PDB entry 9DN7 | electron microscopy, 3.25 A resolution | chains A and C of the 3 polymer chains in the assembly

# Chain A
Name: Dynein heavy chain, cytoplasmic
Source organism: Saccharomyces cerevisiae
Reference sequence: P36022 (DYHC_YEAST); the construct has insertions or renumbered stretches relative to UniProt, so the offset changes along the chain: 1221-1494 = UniProt 1219-1492; 1510-4092 = UniProt 1510-4092
Sequence (2875 residues; each row starts with the number of its first residue; note: 15 numbers in that range are skipped by the numbering (no residue carries them; nothing is unmodelled there); a row labelled like 1494A-1494Q holds insertion residues (1494A, then the next letters in order)):
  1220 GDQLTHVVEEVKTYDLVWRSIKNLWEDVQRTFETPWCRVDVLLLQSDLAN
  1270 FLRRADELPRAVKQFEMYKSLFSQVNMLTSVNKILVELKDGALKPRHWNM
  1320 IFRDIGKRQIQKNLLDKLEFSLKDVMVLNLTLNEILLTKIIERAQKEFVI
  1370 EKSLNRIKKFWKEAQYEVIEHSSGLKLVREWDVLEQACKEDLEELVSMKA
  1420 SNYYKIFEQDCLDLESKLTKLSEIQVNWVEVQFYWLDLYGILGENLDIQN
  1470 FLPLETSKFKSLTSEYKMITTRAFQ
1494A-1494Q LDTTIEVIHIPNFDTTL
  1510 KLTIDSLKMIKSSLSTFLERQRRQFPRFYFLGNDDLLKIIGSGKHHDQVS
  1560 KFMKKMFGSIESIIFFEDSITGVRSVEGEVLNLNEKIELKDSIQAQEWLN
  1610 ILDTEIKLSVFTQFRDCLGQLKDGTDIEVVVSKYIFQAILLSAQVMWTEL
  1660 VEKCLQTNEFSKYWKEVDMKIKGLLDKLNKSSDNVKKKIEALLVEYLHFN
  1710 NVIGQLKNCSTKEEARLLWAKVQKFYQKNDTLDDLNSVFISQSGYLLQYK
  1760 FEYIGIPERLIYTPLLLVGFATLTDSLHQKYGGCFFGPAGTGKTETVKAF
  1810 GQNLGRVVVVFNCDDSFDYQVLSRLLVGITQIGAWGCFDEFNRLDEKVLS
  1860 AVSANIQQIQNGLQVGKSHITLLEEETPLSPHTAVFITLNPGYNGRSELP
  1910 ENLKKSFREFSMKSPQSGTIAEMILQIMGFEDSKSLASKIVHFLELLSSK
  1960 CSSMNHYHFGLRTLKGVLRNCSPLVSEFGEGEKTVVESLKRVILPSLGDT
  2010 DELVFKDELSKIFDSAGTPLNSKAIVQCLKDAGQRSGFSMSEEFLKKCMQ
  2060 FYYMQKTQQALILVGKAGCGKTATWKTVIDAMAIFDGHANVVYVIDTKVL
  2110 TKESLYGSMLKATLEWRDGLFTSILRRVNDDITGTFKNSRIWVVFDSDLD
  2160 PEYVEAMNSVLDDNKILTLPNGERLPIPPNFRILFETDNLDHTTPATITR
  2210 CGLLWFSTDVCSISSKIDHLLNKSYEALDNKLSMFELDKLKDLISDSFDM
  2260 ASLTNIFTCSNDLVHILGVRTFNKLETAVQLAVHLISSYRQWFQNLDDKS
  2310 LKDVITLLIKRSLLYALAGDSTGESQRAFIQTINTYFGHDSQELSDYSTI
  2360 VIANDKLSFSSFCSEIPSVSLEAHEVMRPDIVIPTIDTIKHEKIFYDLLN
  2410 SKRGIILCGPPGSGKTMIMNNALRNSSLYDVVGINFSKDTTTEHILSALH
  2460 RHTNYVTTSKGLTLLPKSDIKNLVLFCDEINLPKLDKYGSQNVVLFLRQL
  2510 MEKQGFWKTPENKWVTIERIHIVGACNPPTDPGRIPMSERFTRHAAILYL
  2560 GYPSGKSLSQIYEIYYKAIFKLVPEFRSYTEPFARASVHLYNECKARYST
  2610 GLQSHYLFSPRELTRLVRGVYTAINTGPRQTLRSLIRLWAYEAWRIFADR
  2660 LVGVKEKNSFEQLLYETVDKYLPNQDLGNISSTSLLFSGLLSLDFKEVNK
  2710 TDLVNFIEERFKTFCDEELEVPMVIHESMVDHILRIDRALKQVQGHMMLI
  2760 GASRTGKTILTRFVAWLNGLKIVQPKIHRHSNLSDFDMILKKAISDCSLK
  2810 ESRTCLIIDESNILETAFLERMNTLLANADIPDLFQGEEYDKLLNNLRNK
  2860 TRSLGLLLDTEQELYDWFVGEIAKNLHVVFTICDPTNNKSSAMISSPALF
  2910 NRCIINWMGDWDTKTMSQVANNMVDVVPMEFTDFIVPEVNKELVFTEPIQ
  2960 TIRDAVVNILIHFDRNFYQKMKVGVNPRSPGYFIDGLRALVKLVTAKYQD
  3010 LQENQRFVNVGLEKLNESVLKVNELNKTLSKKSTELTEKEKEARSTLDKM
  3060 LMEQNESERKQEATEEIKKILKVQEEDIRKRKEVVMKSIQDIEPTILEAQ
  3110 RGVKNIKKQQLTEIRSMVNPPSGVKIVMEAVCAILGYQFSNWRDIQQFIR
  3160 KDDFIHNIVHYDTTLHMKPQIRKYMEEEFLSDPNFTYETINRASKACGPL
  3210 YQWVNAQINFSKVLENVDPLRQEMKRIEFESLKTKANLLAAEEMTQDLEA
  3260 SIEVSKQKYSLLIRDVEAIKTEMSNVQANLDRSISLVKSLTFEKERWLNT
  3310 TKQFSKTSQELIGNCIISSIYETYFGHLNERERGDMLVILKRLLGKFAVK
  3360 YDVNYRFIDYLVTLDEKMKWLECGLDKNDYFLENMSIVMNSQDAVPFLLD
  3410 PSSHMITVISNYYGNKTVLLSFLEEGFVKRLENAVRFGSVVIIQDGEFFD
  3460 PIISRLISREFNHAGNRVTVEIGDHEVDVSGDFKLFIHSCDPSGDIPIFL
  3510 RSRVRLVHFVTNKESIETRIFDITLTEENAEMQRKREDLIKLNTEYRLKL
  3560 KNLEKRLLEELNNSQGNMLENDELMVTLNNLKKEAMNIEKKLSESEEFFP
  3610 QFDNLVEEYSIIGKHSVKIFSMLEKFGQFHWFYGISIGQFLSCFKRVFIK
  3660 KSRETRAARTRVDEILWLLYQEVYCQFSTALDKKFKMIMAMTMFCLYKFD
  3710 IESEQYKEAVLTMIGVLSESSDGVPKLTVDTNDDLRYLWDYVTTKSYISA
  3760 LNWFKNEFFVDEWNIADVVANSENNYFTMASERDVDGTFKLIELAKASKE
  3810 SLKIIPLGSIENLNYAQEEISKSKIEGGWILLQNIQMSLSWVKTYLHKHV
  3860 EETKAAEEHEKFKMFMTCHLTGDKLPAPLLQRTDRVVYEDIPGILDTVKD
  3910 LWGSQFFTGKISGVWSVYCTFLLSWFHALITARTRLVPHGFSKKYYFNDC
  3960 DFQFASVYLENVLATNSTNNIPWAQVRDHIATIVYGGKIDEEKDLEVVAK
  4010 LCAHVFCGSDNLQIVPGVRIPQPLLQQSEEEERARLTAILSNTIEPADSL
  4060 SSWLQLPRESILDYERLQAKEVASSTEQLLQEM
Not modelled in the structure: 1220-1432, 1494A-1494Q, 2025-2029, 2238-2244, 2347-2348, 2362-2365, 2468-2470, 2683-2685, 3035-3288, 3574-3581, 3660-3668, 3738-3740, 3862-3867, 3915-3921, 4092
Construct notes: expression tag (1220); conflict Phe1575 (Leu in P36022), Ser1578 (Phe in P36022), Glu1668 (Gln in P36022), Val1777 (Ile in P36022), Val1984 (Ile in P36022), Val2936 (Ile in P36022), Gln3266 (Arg in P36022), Gly3343 (Ala in P36022), Val3444 (Ile in P36022), Arg3556 (Lys in P36022), Asp3742 (Asn in P36022), Val3895 (Phe in P36022), Asp4072 (Asn in P36022)
Metal / ion sites: Mg2+: Asp1848, Glu1849 (together with ADP)
Ligand contacts:
  - ADP (adenosine-5'-diphosphate), molecule 1: Leu1769, Ile1770, Thr1772, Gly1799, Thr1800, Gly1801, Lys1802, Thr1803, Glu1804, Asp1848, Glu1849, Ile1929, Leu1970, Arg1971, Lys1974, Arg1978, Asp2171, Asp2172, Arg2209
  - ADP, molecule 2: Val2391, Ile2392, Pro2393, Thr2394, Thr2397, Pro2419, Pro2420, Gly2421, Ser2422, Gly2423, Lys2424, Thr2425, Met2426, Pro2562, Ile2570, Tyr2571, Tyr2574, Pro2619, Arg2620, Thr2623
  - ADP, molecule 3: Val2730, Pro2731, Met2732, Val2733, His2735, Met2738, Ala2761, Ser2762, Arg2763, Thr2764, Gly2765, Lys2766, Thr2767, Ile2768, Thr2890, Cys2892, Trp2920, Val2928, Met2932, Ile2993, Arg2997, Arg3512
  - ATP (adenosine-5'-triphosphate): Phe2047, Ser2048, Phe2053, Lys2075, Ala2076, Gly2077, Cys2078, Gly2079, Lys2080, Thr2081, Ala2082, Glu2195, Val2219, Cys2220, Ser2224, Lys2225, His2228, Glu2285, Arg2507, Glu2511, Arg2549, Arg2552
Swiss-Prot annotation at these positions:
  - binding site (ATP): Gly1796 to Thr1803, Gly2074 to Thr2081, Gly2418 to Thr2425, Gly2760 to Thr2767
Reported in the primary citation:
  - mutagenesis - D2868K: increased catalytic activity
  - mutagenesis - D2868K: unchanged binding to Lis1 (citing earlier work)

# Chain C
Name: Nuclear distribution protein PAC1
Source organism: Saccharomyces cerevisiae
Reference sequence: P39946 (LIS1_YEAST); residue numbers follow UniProt; this construct covers 1-494
Sequence (495 residues; numbered 0 to 494; the number before each row is that of its first residue; numbering starts at 0):
     0 GMTNWQQQLPLTDTQKNELDKSVLRYLNWNYKQTVRHEHAQDYESVRHAI
    50 VTLSGFLLQESVDRQEFISNNDTSNESMVDIDELLLPKKWNSIVRLQKKI
   100 IELEQNTETLVSQIKDLNTQVSELAQFKPTTSNGTSAHNVLKWIPRNLPS
   150 CLINVESSVTSVKLHPNLPIVFVATDHGKLYAFDLFNYTIPLASLQSHTK
   200 AITSMDVLFTNYTNSSKKNYLVIVTASKDLQIHVFKWVSEECKFQQIRSL
   250 LGHEHIVSAVKIWQKNNDVHIASCSRDQTVKIWDFHNGWSLKTFQPHSQW
   300 VRSIDVLGDYIISGSHDTTLRLTHWPSGNGLSVGTGHEFPIEKVKFIHFI
   350 EDSPEIRFRTPSTDRYKNWGMQYCVSASRDRTIKIWEIPLPTLMAHRAPI
   400 PNPTDSNFRCVLTLKGHLSWVRDISIRGQYLFSCADDKSVRCWDLNTGQC
   450 LHVWEKLHTGFVNCLDLDVDFDSNVTPRQMMVTGGLDCKSNVFMR
Not modelled in the structure: 0-138, 214-217, 352-353, 393-396
Construct notes: expression tag (0)
Reported in the primary citation:
  - mutagenesis - R275A/R301A/R378A/W419A/K437A: abolished catalytic activity with Dynein heavy chain, cytoplasmic (chain A)
  - mutagenesis - R275A/R301A/R378A/W419A/K437A: abolished binding to Dynein heavy chain, cytoplasmic (chain A) (citing earlier work)

# How chain A and chain C interact
Residue-residue contacts - 29 pairs, chain A then chain C:
  Gly2698(A) - Arg380(C)  hydrogen bond (backbone-side chain)
  Leu2699(A) - Arg380(C)  hydrogen bond (backbone-side chain)
  Leu2700(A) - Leu417(C)
  Ser2701(A) - Arg380(C)  hydrogen bond (backbone-side chain)
  Ser2701(A) - Leu417(C)
  Phe2715(A) - Ser418(C)
  Glu2718(A) - Phe460(C)
  Glu2718(A) - Leu485(C)
  Arg2719(A) - Ser418(C)
  Arg2719(A) - Trp419(C)
  Arg2719(A) - Asp435(C)  salt bridge
  Arg2719(A) - Phe460(C)
  Thr2722(A) - Trp419(C)
  Asp2725(A) - Lys227(C)  salt bridge
  Asp2725(A) - Arg275(C)
  Glu2726(A) - Arg275(C)  hydrogen bond (backbone-side chain)
  Glu2726(A) - Arg301(C)  salt bridge
  Glu2726(A) - His315(C)
  Glu2726(A) - Arg378(C)  salt bridge
  Trp2775(A) - Phe338(C)
  Trp2775(A) - Arg378(C)
  Trp2775(A) - Trp419(C)  hydrophobic
  Leu2776(A) - Phe338(C)
  Asn2777(A) - Phe338(C)
  Gly2778(A) - Phe338(C)
  His3472(A) - His254(C)
  Ala3473(A) - His254(C)
  Gly3474(A) - Leu229(C)
  Arg3476(A) - Glu253(C)
Interface residues without a listed pair, chain A (21 interface residues in all): Leu2702, Glu2727, Arg2812
Interface residues without a listed pair, chain C (20 interface residues in all): Lys199, Glu337, Gly415, His416

# Overview
Chain A and chain C form an interface of 21 and 20 residues respectively; the contacts include 4 hydrogen
bonds and 4 salt bridges. Polar pairs include Arg2719(A)-Asp435(C), Asp2725(A)-Lys227(C) and
Glu2726(A)-Arg301(C). The paper reports that D2868K of chain A increases catalytic activity;
R275A/R301A/R378A/W419A/K437A of chain C abolish catalytic activity with Dynein heavy chain, cytoplasmic
(chain A).
Chain A is Dynein heavy chain, cytoplasmic and chain C is Nuclear distribution protein PAC1, both from
Saccharomyces cerevisiae; the structure, CryoEM structures of yeast cytoplasmic dynein in the presence of ATP
and Lis1, was determined by electron microscopy (same publication as 9DJ7, 9DJU, 9DJZ, 9DK0, 9DKH, 9DKM and 6
further entries).
